PDB entry 8GO8 | electron microscopy, 3.41 A resolution | chains A and V of the 8 polymer chains in the assembly

[Chain A]
Name: Beta-arrestin-1
Organism: Rattus norvegicus
UniProt: P29066 (ARRB1_RAT); residue numbers follow UniProt; this construct covers 1-418
Amino-acid sequence (418 residues; numbered 1 to 418; the number before each row is that of its first residue):
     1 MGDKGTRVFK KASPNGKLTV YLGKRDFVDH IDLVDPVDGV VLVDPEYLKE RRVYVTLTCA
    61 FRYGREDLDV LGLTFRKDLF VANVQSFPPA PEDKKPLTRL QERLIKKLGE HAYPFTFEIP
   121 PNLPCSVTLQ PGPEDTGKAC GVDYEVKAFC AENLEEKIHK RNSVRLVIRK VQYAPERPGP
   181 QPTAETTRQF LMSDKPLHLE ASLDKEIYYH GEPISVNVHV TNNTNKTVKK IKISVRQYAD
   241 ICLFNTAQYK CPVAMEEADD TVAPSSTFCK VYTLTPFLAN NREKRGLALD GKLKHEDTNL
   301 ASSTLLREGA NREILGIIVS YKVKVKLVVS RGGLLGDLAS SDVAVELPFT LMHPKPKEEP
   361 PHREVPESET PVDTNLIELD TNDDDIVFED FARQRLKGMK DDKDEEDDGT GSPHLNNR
Disordered / not traced: 1-6, 369-418
From the paper describing this entry:
  - conformationally variable residues (loop rearrangement): Lys294

[Chain V]
Name: C5a anaphylatoxin chemotactic receptor 1
UniProt: P21730 (C5AR1_HUMAN); residue numbers follow UniProt; this construct covers 331-350
Amino-acid sequence (20 residues; each row starts with the number of its first residue):
   331 ESKSFTRSTV DTMAQKTQAV
Disordered / not traced: 331-333, 343-350
Modified / non-standard residues: Ser332, Ser334, Ser338 (phosphoserine; SEP); Thr336, Thr339, Thr342 (phosphothreonine; TPO)

[Interface between chain A and chain V]
Contacting residue pairs (17; chain A residue first):
  Arg7(A) with Ser338(V); Thr339(V)
  Val8(A) with Ser338(V); Thr339(V), hydrogen bond (backbone-backbone)
  Phe9(A) with Thr336(V); Arg337(V)
  Lys10(A) with Thr336(V); Arg337(V), hydrogen bond (backbone-backbone); Thr339(V)
  Lys11(A) with Thr336(V)
  Arg25(A) with Thr336(V)
  Arg103(A) with Asp341(V), salt bridge; Thr342(V), hydrogen bond (side chain-backbone)
  Lys107(A) with Val340(V); Asp341(V); Thr342(V)
  Lys294(A) with Thr336(V)
Other interface residues (no listed pair), chain A (13 interface residues in all): Ala12, Tyr21, Leu104, Leu166
Other interface residues (no listed pair), chain V (8 interface residues in all): Ser334
From the paper, about this interface:
  - interface residues, chain A: Arg7(A), Lys11(A), Lys294(A)

[Summary]
The interface between chain A and chain V involves 13 residues on one side and 8 on the other, with 3 hydrogen
bonds and 1 salt bridge. Among the polar pairs are Arg103(A)-Asp341(V), Arg103(A)-Thr342(V) and
Val8(A)-Thr339(V). From the paper: interface residues Arg7(A), Lys11(A) and Lys294(A); conformational
variability at Lys294(A).
Chain A is Beta-arrestin-1 (Rattus norvegicus) and chain V is C5a anaphylatoxin chemotactic receptor 1; the
structure, Structure of beta-arrestin1 in complex with a phosphopeptide corresponding to the human C5a
anaphylatoxin chemotactic receptor ..., was determined by electron microscopy (same publication as 8GOC, 8GOO,
8GP3, 8I0N, 8I0Q, 8I0Z and 8I10).
